Entry 5NXX (X-ray diffraction, 2.20 A resolution); this record covers chain C.

== Chain C ==
Molecule: Glycine betaine ABC transport system glycine betaine-binding protein OpuAC
From: Bacillus subtilis
UniProt: A0A085C2M9 (A0A085C2M9_BACIU); residues 5-272 here correspond to UniProt positions 26-293 (UniProt number = residue number + 21)
Amino-acid sequence (268 residues; row label = number of the first residue in the row):
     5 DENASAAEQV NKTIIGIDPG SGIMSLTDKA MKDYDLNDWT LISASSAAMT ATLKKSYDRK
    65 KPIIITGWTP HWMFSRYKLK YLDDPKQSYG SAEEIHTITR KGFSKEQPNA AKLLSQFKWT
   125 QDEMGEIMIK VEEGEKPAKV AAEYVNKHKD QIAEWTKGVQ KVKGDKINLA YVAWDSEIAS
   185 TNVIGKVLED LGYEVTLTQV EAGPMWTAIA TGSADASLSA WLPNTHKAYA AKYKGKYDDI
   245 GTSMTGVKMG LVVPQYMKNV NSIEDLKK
Not modelled in the structure: 5-7
Ligand contacts: (trimethylarsonio)acetate (3Q7): I21, S25, G26, I27, W72, W178, S180, E181, W225, T229, H230
What the authors report for this chain:
  - binding site for (trimethylarsonio)acetate: G26, I27, W72, W178, W225, H230

== In short ==
Chain C binds (trimethylarsonio)acetate. The paper reports a binding site for (trimethylarsonio)acetate at
G26, I27 and W72 among others.
Chain C is Glycine betaine ABC transport system glycine betaine-binding protein OpuAC (Bacillus subtilis); the
structure, Crystal structure of OpuAC from B. subtilis in complex with Arsenobetaine, was determined by X-ray
diffraction together with 5NXY from the same study.
